Entry 9B6Q (electron microscopy, 2.77 A resolution); this record covers chains B and H of the 8 polymer chains in the assembly.

== Chain B ==
Protein: Capsid protein VP1
Organism: Adeno-associated virus
Reference sequence: Q6JC22 (Q6JC22_9VIRU); residues 203-736 here = UniProt positions 203-736
Amino-acid sequence (534 residues; each row starts with the number of its first residue):
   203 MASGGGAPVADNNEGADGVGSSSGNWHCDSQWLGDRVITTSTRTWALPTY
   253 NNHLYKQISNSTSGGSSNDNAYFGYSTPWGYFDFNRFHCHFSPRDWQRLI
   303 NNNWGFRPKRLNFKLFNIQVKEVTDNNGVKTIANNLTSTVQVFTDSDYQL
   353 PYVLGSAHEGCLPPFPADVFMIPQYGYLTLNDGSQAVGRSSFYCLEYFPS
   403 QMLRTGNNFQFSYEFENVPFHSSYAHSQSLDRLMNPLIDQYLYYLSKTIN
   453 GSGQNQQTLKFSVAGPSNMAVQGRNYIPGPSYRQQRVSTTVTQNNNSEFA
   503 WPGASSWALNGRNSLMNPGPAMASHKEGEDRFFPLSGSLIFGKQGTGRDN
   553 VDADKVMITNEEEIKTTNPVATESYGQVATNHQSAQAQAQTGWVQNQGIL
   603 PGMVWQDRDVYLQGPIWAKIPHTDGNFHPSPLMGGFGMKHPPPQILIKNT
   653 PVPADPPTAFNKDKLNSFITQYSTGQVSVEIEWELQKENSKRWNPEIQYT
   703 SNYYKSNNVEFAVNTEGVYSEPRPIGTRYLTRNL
Not modelled in the structure: 203-419, 543-559, 613-736
From the paper describing this entry:
  - mutagenesis - Q588R: abolished binding to Fab1-1

== Chain H ==
Protein: Fab1-4 heavy chain
Organism: Homo sapiens
Amino-acid sequence (130 residues; each row starts with the number of its first residue):
    20 QVQVVESGAEVKKPGASVKVSCKASGYAFTTYYMHWVRQAPGQGLEWMGL
    70 INPSGDSITYAQRFQGRVTMTKDTSTSTVYMELSSLRSEDTAIYYCARDP
   120 NVAFYYGSGNYYKDNAMDVWGQGTTVTVSS
Cystine bridges: Cys41-Cys115

== How chain B and chain H interact ==
Pairs across the interface (9):
  Asn452(B) - Ala47(H)
  Gln456(B) - Gly45(H)
  Asn457(B) - Gly45(H)
  Asn457(B) - Tyr46(H)
  Asn457(B) - Ala47(H)
  Gln458(B) - Tyr46(H)
  Gln458(B) - Ala47(H)
  Gln459(B) - Thr50(H)  hydrogen bond (backbone-side chain)
  Thr460(B) - Thr50(H)  hydrogen bond
Interface residues without a listed pair, chain B (8 interface residues in all): Leu461, Lys462
Interface residues without a listed pair, chain H (8 interface residues in all): Val21, Thr49, Tyr51, Val121

== Summary ==
Chain B and chain H each contribute 8 residues to their interface, with 2 hydrogen bonds. Polar pairs include
Gln459(B)-Thr50(H) and Thr460(B)-Thr50(H). From the paper: Q588R of chain B abolishes binding to Fab1-1.
Chain B is Capsid protein VP1 (Adeno-associated virus) and chain H is Fab1-4 heavy chain (Homo sapiens); the
structure, Fab1-4 in complex with the capsid of Adeno-associated virus type 9, was determined by electron
microscopy together with 9B6N, 9B6O, 9B6R, 9B6S, 9B6T, 9B7K and 9 further entries from the same study.
